Entry 8WRB (electron microscopy, 2.91 A resolution); this record covers chains B and C of the 5 polymer chains in the assembly.

== Chain B ==
Protein: Guanine nucleotide-binding protein G(I)/G(S)/G(T) subunit beta-1
Organism: Homo sapiens
Reference sequence: P62873 (GBB1_HUMAN); residue numbers follow UniProt; this construct covers 2-340
Chain sequence (376 residues; row label = number of the first residue in the row; numbers below 1 keep their minus sign (Met-9 is residue -9)):
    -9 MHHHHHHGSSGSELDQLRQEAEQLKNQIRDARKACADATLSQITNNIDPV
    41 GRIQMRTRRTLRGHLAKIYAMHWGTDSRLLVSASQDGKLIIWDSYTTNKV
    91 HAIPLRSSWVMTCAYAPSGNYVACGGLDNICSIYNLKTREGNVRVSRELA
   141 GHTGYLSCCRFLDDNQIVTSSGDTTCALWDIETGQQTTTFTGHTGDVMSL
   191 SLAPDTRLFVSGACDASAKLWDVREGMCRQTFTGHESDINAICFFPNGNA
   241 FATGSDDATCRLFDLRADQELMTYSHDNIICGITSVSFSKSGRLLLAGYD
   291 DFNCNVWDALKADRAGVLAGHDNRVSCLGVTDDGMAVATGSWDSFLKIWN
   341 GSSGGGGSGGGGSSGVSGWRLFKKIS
Unresolved in the structure: -9 to 1, 344-366
Differences from the reference sequence: initiating methionine (-9); expression tag (-8 to 1, 341-366)
Curated features (UniProtKB/Swiss-Prot):
  - modified residue: Ser2 (N-acetylserine), His266 (Phosphohistidine)
  - natural variant: Leu30 (L30F: In MRD42; uncertain significance), Arg52 (R52G: In MRD42), Gly64 (G64V: In MRD42), Asp76 (D76E: In MRD42; D76G: In MRD42), Gly77 (G77S: In MRD42), Lys78 (K78R: In MRD42), Ile80 (I80N: In MRD42; I80T: In MRD42), His91 (H91R: In MRD42; uncertain significance), Ala92 (A92T: In MRD42), Pro94 (P94S: In MRD42), Leu95 (L95P: In MRD42), Arg96 (R96L: In MRD42), 5 further natural variant entries in UniProt

== Chain C ==
Protein: Guanine nucleotide-binding protein G(I)/G(S)/G(O) subunit gamma-2
Organism: Homo sapiens
Reference sequence: P59768 (GBG2_HUMAN); numbering as in UniProt (aligned over 1-71)
Chain sequence (71 residues; row label = number of the first residue in the row):
     1 MASNNTASIAQARKLVEQLKMEANIDRIKVSKAAADLMAYCEAHAKEDPL
    51 LTPVPASENPFREKKFFCAIL
Unresolved in the structure: 1-5, 63-71
Curated features (UniProtKB/Swiss-Prot):
  - modified residue: Ala2 (N-acetylalanine), Cys68 (Cysteine methyl ester)
  - lipidation: Cys68 (S-geranylgeranyl cysteine)

== How chain B and chain C interact ==
Residue-residue contacts (91):
  Glu3(B) with Ile9(C); Arg13(C)
  Leu4(B) with Ser8(C); Ile9(C); Ala12(C), hydrophobic
  Leu7(B) with Ile9(C), hydrophobic; Ala12(C), hydrophobic; Arg13(C); Val16(C)
  Glu10(B) with Val16(C); Lys20(C)
  Ala11(B) with Leu19(C)
  Leu14(B) with Val16(C); Leu19(C), hydrophobic; Lys20(C)
  Ile18(B) with Leu19(C); Ala23(C), hydrophobic; Arg27(C)
  Ala21(B) with Arg27(C)
  Ala24(B) with Lys29(C), hydrogen bond (backbone-side chain)
  Cys25(B) with Ile28(C); Lys29(C); Val30(C), hydrogen bond (backbone-backbone)
  Ala26(B) with Val30(C), hydrophobic
  Asp27(B) with Lys29(C); Val30(C), hydrogen bond (side chain-backbone); Ser31(C), hydrogen bond
  Ala28(B) with Val30(C)
  Leu30(B) with Ala34(C), hydrophobic
  Ile33(B) with Ala34(C), hydrophobic; Met38(C), hydrophobic
  Ile37(B) with Met38(C), hydrophobic
  Val40(B) with Leu51(C), hydrophobic
  Ile43(B) with Leu50(C)
  Met45(B) with Leu50(C), hydrophobic
  Arg48(B) with Phe61(C)
  Arg49(B) with Pro60(C); Phe61(C), hydrogen bond (side chain-backbone)
  Ser84(B) with Phe61(C)
  Tyr85(B) with Pro60(C); Phe61(C), hydrophobic
  Thr181(B) with Lys14(C)
  Cys218(B) with Gln18(C), hydrogen bond (backbone-side chain)
  Arg219(B) with Glu22(C)
  Gln220(B) with Ile25(C)
  Thr221(B) with Glu22(C), hydrogen bond
  Phe235(B) with Leu37(C), hydrophobic; Tyr40(C), hydrophobic; Cys41(C), hydrophobic
  Pro236(B) with Tyr40(C)
  Asn237(B) with Tyr40(C)
  Leu252(B) with Leu37(C), hydrophobic
  Asp254(B) with Ala33(C)
  Arg256(B) with Asp26(C); Arg27(C); Ile28(C), hydrogen bond (backbone-backbone); Asp36(C), salt bridge
  Ala257(B) with Ile28(C)
  Asp258(B) with Ile25(C); Arg27(C), salt bridge
  Gln259(B) with Val30(C)
  Leu261(B) with Val30(C), hydrophobic; Leu37(C), hydrophobic
  Ser279(B) with Asp48(C), hydrogen bond
  Lys280(B) with Glu47(C); Asp48(C)
  Ser281(B) with Tyr40(C); Cys41(C); His44(C); Asp48(C), hydrogen bond
  Gly282(B) with Cys41(C)
  Arg283(B) with Cys41(C); Leu51(C)
  Val320(B) with Leu50(C), hydrophobic
  Asp323(B) with Pro49(C)
  Gly324(B) with Pro49(C); Leu50(C)
  Met325(B) with Pro49(C), hydrophobic; Leu50(C); Val54(C), hydrophobic; Pro60(C)
  Ala326(B) with Phe61(C), hydrophobic
  Ile338(B) with Phe61(C), hydrophobic
  Asn340(B) with Asn59(C), hydrogen bond; Phe61(C)
  Gly341(B) with Pro53(C); Asn59(C)
  Ser342(B) with Pro53(C)
  Ser343(B) with Pro53(C), hydrogen bond (side chain-backbone); Val54(C), hydrogen bond (side chain-backbone); Pro55(C)
Other interface residues (no listed pair), chain B (64 interface residues in all): Lys15, Gln17, Arg22, Thr34, Trp63, Ser67, Ala240, Leu284, Leu300, Val327, Trp339
Other interface residues (no listed pair), chain C (41 interface residues in all): Lys32, Ala45, Glu58, Arg62

== In short ==
64 residues of chain B face 41 of chain C across their interface; the contacts include 13 hydrogen bonds and 2
salt bridges. Polar contacts include Arg256(B)-Asp36(C), Asp258(B)-Arg27(C) and Ala24(B)-Lys29(C).
Chain B is Guanine nucleotide-binding protein G(I)/G(S)/G(T) subunit beta-1 and chain C is Guanine
nucleotide-binding protein G(I)/G(S)/G(O) subunit gamma-2, both from Homo sapiens; the structure,
Lysophosphatidylserine receptor GPR34-Gi complex, was determined by electron microscopy together with 8IZB
from the same study.
